9EAA - chains B and C of the 4 polymer chains in the assembly; structure by electron microscopy, 3.36 A resolution.

[Chain B]
Protein: Capsid protein VP3
Organism: Seneca Valley virus USA/SSV-001
UniProtKB: Q155Z9 (POLG_SVV1); residues 1-238 here correspond to UniProt positions 435-672 (UniProt number = residue number + 434)
Amino-acid sequence (238 residues; numbered 1 to 238; the number before each row is that of its first residue):
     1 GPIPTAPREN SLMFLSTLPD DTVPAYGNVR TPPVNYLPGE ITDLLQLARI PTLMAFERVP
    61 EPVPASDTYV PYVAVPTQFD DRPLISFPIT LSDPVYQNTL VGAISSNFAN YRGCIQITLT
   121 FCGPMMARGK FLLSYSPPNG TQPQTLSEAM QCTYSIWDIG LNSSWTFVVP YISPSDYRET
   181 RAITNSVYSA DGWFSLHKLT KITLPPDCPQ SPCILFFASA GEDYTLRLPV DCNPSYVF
Disordered / not traced: 60-67
What the authors report for this chain:
  - conformationally variable residues (order/disorder transition): P60 to D67

[Chain C]
Protein: Capsid protein VP2
Organism: Seneca Valley virus USA/SSV-001
UniProtKB: Q155Z9 (POLG_SVV1); residues 12-279 here correspond to UniProt positions 162-429 (UniProt number = residue number + 150)
Amino-acid sequence (268 residues; row label = number of the first residue in the row):
    12 DRVTTQTAGN TAINTQSSLG VLCAYVEDPT KSDPPSSSTD QPTTTFTAID RWYTGRLNSW
    72 TKAVKTFSFQ AVPLPGAFLS RQGGLNGGAF TATLHRHFLM KCGWQVQVQC NLTQFHQGAL
   132 LVAMVPETTL DVKPDGKAKS LQELNEEQWV EMSDDYRTGK NMPFQSLGTY YRPPNWTWGP
   192 NFINPYQVTV FPHQILNART STSVDINVPY IGETPTQSSE TQNSWTLLVM VLVPLDYKEG
   252 ATTDPEITFS VRPTSPYFNG LRNRYTAG
Curated features (UniProtKB/Swiss-Prot):
  - region: D166 to W187 (Interaction with host receptor ANTXR1)

[Interface between chain B and chain C]
Residue-residue contacts - 39 pairs, chain B then chain C:
  Y36(B) - G223(C)  hydrogen bond (side chain-backbone)
  Y36(B) - E224(C)  hydrogen bond (side chain-backbone)
  Y36(B) - T225(C)  hydrogen bond (side chain-backbone)
  Y36(B) - P226(C)
  L37(B) - G223(C)
  P38(B) - V37(C)  hydrophobic
  P38(B) - Y221(C)
  P51(B) - T200(C)  hydrogen bond (backbone-side chain)
  T52(B) - Y197(C)
  T52(B) - T200(C)
  L53(B) - Y197(C)  hydrogen bond (backbone-backbone)
  M54(B) - Y197(C)
  A55(B) - Y197(C)  hydrophobic
  Y69(B) - Y197(C)
  P71(B) - F78(C)
  Y72(B) - L243(C)
  Y72(B) - P245(C)
  N98(B) - Q198(C)  hydrogen bond (backbone-side chain)
  L100(B) - Q198(C)
  L100(B) - V201(C)  hydrophobic
  F121(B) - R210(C)
  C122(B) - Q128(C)
  C122(B) - V244(C)  hydrophobic
  G123(B) - R210(C)  hydrogen bond (backbone-side chain)
  P124(B) - Q125(C)
  P124(B) - R210(C)  hydrogen bond (backbone-side chain)
  M125(B) - Q125(C)
  M125(B) - R210(C)
  G160(B) - R210(C)  hydrogen bond (backbone-side chain)
  L161(B) - R210(C)
  S163(B) - T211(C)
  D207(B) - K249(C)
  C208(B) - F126(C)  hydrophobic
  C208(B) - K249(C)
  P209(B) - K249(C)
  P212(B) - Q128(C)
  C213(B) - Q128(C)  hydrogen bond (backbone-side chain)
  Y236(B) - W189(C)
  V237(B) - T188(C)  hydrogen bond (backbone-side chain)
Also at the interface, not in a pair above, chain B (34 interface residues in all): G39, I50, T99, A103, I159, S211
Also at the interface, not in a pair above, chain C (30 interface residues in all): Y36, T77, H127, G129, P220, I222, D247, Y248

[In short]
34 residues of chain B face 30 of chain C across their interface; the contacts include 11 hydrogen bonds.
Among the polar pairs are Y36(B)-G223(C), Y36(B)-E224(C) and Y36(B)-T225(C). From the paper: conformational
variability at P60(B).
Chain B is Capsid protein VP3 and chain C is Capsid protein VP2, both from Seneca Valley virus USA/SSV-001;
the structure, Seneca valley virus Altered particle at acidic condition (A-particle[C]), was determined by
electron microscopy together with 9EAB, 9EAC and 9EAD from the same study.
